9G9H - chains H and T of the 10 polymer chains in the assembly; structure by electron microscopy, 2.99 A resolution.

Chain H:
Molecule: CRISPR system Cms protein Csm5
Source organism: Enterococcus italicus DSM 15952
UniProtKB: E6LHV3 (CSM5_ENTI1); numbering as in UniProt (aligned over 1-349)
Chain sequence (379 residues; row label = number of the first residue in the row):
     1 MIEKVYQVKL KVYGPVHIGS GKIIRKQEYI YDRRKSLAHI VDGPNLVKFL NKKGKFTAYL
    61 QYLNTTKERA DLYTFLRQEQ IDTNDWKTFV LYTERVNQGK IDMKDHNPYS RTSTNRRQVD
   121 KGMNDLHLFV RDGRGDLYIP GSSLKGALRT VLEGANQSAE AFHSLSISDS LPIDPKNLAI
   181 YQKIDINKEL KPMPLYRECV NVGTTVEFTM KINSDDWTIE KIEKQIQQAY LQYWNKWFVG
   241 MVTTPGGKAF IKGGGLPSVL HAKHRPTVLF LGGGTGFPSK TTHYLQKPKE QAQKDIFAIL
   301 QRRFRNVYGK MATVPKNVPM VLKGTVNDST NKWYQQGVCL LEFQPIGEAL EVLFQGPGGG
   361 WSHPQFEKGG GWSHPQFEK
Not modelled in the structure: 1-2, 101-120, 155-160, 261-265, 320-325, 346-379
Construct notes: expression tag (350-379)

Chain T:
Molecule: CTR
Sequence (47 nucleotides; each row starts with the number of its first residue):
     1 CCCCCAGCGC UUCAGCGUUC UUCGGAAUGU CGCGCAUUGG CAUGGAA
Not modelled in the structure: 1-14, 43-47

How chain H and chain T interact:
Residue-residue contacts (9):
  Arg25(H) - C16(T)  salt bridge to the phosphate
  Asn124(H) - G15(T)  hydrogen bond to the phosphate
  Asp125(H) - G15(T)  sugar contact
  Asp125(H) - C16(T)  phosphate contact
  Lys183(H) - G15(T)  hydrogen bond to the base
  Met193(H) - G15(T)  base contact
  Pro194(H) - G15(T)  base contact
  Leu195(H) - G15(T)  base contact
  Phe304(H) - G17(T)  base contact
Other interface residues (no listed pair), chain H (10 interface residues in all): Met123, Arg303
Other interface residues (no listed pair), chain T (4 interface residues in all): U18

In short:
10 residues of chain H face 4 of chain T across their interface; the contacts include 2 hydrogen bonds and 1
salt bridge. Polar contacts include Lys183(H)-G15(T), Asn124(H)-G15(T) and Arg25(H)-C16(T).
Chain H is CRISPR system Cms protein Csm5 (Enterococcus italicus DSM 15952) and chain T is CTR; the structure,
CryoEM structure of Enterococcus italicus Csm-crRNA-CTR1 complex bound to pNppA3 and AMPNPP, was determined by
electron microscopy together with 9G9A, 9G9B, 9G9C, 9G9D, 9G9E, 9G9F and 4 further entries from the same
study.
